9DXX - chains B and E of the 3 polymer chains in the assembly; structure by X-ray diffraction, 2.37 A resolution.

[Chain B]
Name: Hemagglutinin HA2 chain
Source organism: Influenza A virus (A/Puerto Rico/8/1934(H1N1))
UniProt: P03452 (HEMA_I34A1); residues 1-176 here correspond to UniProt positions 344-519 (UniProt number = residue number + 343)
Chain sequence (176 residues; each row starts with the number of its first residue):
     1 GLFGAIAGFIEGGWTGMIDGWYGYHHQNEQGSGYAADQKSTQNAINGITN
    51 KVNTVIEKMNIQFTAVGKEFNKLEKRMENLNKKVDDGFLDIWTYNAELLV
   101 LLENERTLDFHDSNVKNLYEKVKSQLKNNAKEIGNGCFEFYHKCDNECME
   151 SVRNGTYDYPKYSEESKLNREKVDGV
Disordered / not traced: 172-176
Disulfide bonds: Cys144-Cys148
Covalently attached groups: N-acetylglucosamine (NAG) linked to Asn154
Ligand contacts: TOE (2-[2-(2-methoxy-ethoxy)-ethoxy]-ethoxyl): Trp14, His25, Tyr34, Asn135, Cys137
Swiss-Prot annotation at these positions:
  - glycosylation: Asn154 (N-linked (GlcNAc...) asparagine)

[Chain E]
Name: D-peptide
Chain sequence (31 residues; each row starts with the number of its first residue; numbering starts at 0):
     0 XXRFCPSIXKKCRRDSDCPGXCICKGNGYCG
Disulfide bonds: Cys4-Cys21, Cys11-Cys23, Cys17-Cys29
Modified residues: 7YO ((2R)-5-oxidanylidenepyrrolidine-2-carboxylic acid) at position 0, F9D ((2R)-2-aminopent-4-ynoic acid) at position 1, KW4 (5-methyl-D-norleucine) at position 8, HMF (2-amino-4-phenyl-butyric acid) at position 20; Arg2, Arg12, Arg13 (D-arginine; DAR); Phe3 (D-phenylalanine; DPN); Cys4, Cys11, Cys17, Cys21, Cys23, Cys29 (D-cysteine; DCY); Pro5, Pro18 (D-proline; DPR); Ser6, Ser15 (D-serine; DSN); Ile7, Ile22 (D-isoleucine; DIL); Lys9, Lys10, Lys24 (D-lysine; DLY); Asp14, Asp16 (D-aspartic acid; DAS); Asn26 (D-asparagine; DSG); Tyr28 (D-tyrosine; DTY)
Ion coordination: K+: Asp14, Cys17, Gly19, Cys21

[How chain B and chain E interact]
Contacting residue pairs (11; chain B residue first):
  Ile18(B) - Phe3(E)
  Ile18(B) - HMF_20(E)
  Asp19(B) - Phe3(E)
  Gly20(B) - Phe3(E)
  Trp21(B) - Phe3(E)
  Trp21(B) - Pro5(E)
  Gln42(B) - Pro18(E)
  Ile45(B) - Phe3(E)
  Ile48(B) - Ile7(E)
  Thr49(B) - Ile7(E)
  Val52(B) - Ile7(E)
Also at the interface, not in a pair above, chain B (12 interface residues in all): Thr41, Asn53, Ile56
Also at the interface, not in a pair above, chain E (8 interface residues in all): F9D_1, KW4_8, Lys9

[Overview]
The interface between chain B and chain E involves 12 residues on one side and 8 on the other. Bound to chain
B: compound TOE. N-acetylglucosamine is covalently linked to Asn154(B). Asp14(E), Cys17(E), Gly19(E) and
Cys21(E) form the K+ site.
Chain B is Hemagglutinin HA2 chain (Influenza A virus (A/Puerto Rico/8/1934(H1N1))) and chain E is D-peptide;
the structure, Crystal structure of the A/Puerto Rico/8/1934 (H1N1) influenza virus hemagglutinin in complex
with D-peptide, was determined by X-ray diffraction.
